PDB entry 6QM8 | electron microscopy, 3.30 A resolution | chains A and B of the 28 polymer chains in the assembly

[Chain A]
Molecule: Proteasome alpha1 chain
Source organism: Leishmania tarentolae
Amino-acid sequence (250 residues; each row starts with the number of its first residue):
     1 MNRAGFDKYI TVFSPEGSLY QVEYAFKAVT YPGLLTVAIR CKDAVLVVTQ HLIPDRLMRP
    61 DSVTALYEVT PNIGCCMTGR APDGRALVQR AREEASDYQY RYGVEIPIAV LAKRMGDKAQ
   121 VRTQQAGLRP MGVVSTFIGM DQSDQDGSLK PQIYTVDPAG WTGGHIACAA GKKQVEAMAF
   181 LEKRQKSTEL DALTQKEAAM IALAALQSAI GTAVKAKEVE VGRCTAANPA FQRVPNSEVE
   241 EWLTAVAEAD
Disordered / not traced: 1-5, 250

[Chain B]
Molecule: Proteasome alpha2 chain
Source organism: Leishmania tarentolae
Amino-acid sequence (231 residues; each row starts with the number of its first residue):
     1 MSEAFYGLTT FSPSGKLIQI EYATTAAGKG TTALGVKATD GVVIAAKKKA PSTLVDASSI
    61 QKVFVLDEHV GCTYSGMGPD CRVLIDSARK NCQQYKLMYN EPIPISQLVR KISAIYQEFT
   121 QSGGVRPFGC SLLVAGVDAN GYHLYQVDPS GTFWAWKATA IGTGSPDAKA FLEKRYTVDM
   181 ELEDAVHTAL LTLKEGFDGQ MTSENTQVGR VVENRFEILS VDQLRDYLDQ I
Disordered / not traced: 1-2

[Interface between chain A and chain B]
Pairs across the interface (60):
  T11(A) with R126(B)
  V12(A) with L8(B), hydrophobic; Q19(B)
  F13(A) with Q19(B), hydrogen bond (backbone-side chain); Y22(B), hydrophobic; A23(B), hydrophobic; A26(B), hydrophobic; M77(B), hydrophobic; R126(B); P127(B); G129(B)
  S14(A) with Y22(B)
  P15(A) with Y22(B), hydrophobic; T25(B)
  E16(A) with T25(B); K29(B), hydrogen bond (backbone-side chain)
  G17(A) with Y22(B); A26(B); K29(B); M77(B)
  L19(A) with M77(B), hydrophobic; R126(B)
  R40(A) with D56(B), salt bridge
  K113(A) with R82(B); D86(B), salt bridge
  D117(A) with R82(B); V83(B); D86(B)
  Q120(A) with P79(B); D80(B), hydrogen bond; V83(B); R126(B)
  T123(A) with R126(B), hydrogen bond (backbone-side chain)
  Q124(A) with F119(B); V125(B); R126(B), hydrogen bond (side chain-backbone); P127(B); F128(B)
  Q125(A) with G124(B)
  A126(A) with L8(B), hydrophobic; G124(B), hydrogen bond (backbone-backbone)
  Y154(A) with S59(B)
  A159(A) with P79(B)
  G160(A) with P79(B)
  W161(A) with P79(B)
  G163(A) with S59(B)
  G164(A) with V55(B); D56(B), hydrogen bond (backbone-backbone); S59(B), hydrogen bond (backbone-side chain)
  H165(A) with L54(B); V55(B)
  I166(A) with L54(B), hydrogen bond (backbone-backbone)
  A167(A) with L54(B)
  M178(A) with L54(B), hydrophobic
  L181(A) with L54(B), hydrophobic
  E182(A) with S52(B); T53(B)
  Q185(A) with T53(B), hydrogen bond; L54(B)
  L190(A) with L54(B), hydrophobic
Also at the interface, not in a pair above, chain A (31 interface residues in all): I10
Also at the interface, not in a pair above, chain B (28 interface residues in all): A4, Y6

[Summary]
Chain A and chain B form an interface of 31 and 28 residues respectively, with 10 hydrogen bonds and 2 salt
bridges. Among the polar pairs are R40(A)-D56(B), K113(A)-D86(B) and F13(A)-Q19(B).
Chain A is Proteasome alpha1 chain and chain B is Proteasome alpha2 chain, both from Leishmania tarentolae;
the structure, Leishmania tarentolae proteasome 20S subunit apo structure, was determined by electron
microscopy together with 6QM7 from the same study.
